Entry 7BOF (electron microscopy, 2.92 A resolution); this record covers chains A and F of the 12 polymer chains in the assembly.

[Chain A]
Molecule: 16S rRNA
Source organism: Escherichia coli (strain K12)
Sequence (1542 nucleotides; each row starts with the number of its first residue):
     1 AAAUUGAAGA GUUUGAUCAU GGCUCAGAUU GAACGCUGGC GGCAGGCCUA ACACAUGCAA
    61 GUCGAACGGU AACAGGAAGA AGCUUGCUUC UUUGCUGACG AGUGGCGGAC GGGUGAGUAA
   121 UGUCUGGGAA ACUGCCUGAU GGAGGGGGAU AACUACUGGA AACGGUAGCU AAUACCGCAU
   181 AACGUCGCAA GACCAAAGAG GGGGACCUUC GGGCCUCUUG CCAUCGGAUG UGCCCAGAUG
   241 GGAUUAGCUA GUAGGUGGGG UAACGGCUCA CCUAGGCGAC GAUCCCUAGC UGGUCUGAGA
   301 GGAUGACCAG CCACACUGGA ACUGAGACAC GGUCCAGACU CCUACGGGAG GCAGCAGUGG
   361 GGAAUAUUGC ACAAUGGGCG CAAGCCUGAU GCAGCCAUGC CGCGUGUAUG AAGAAGGCCU
   421 UCGGGUUGUA AAGUACUUUC AGCGGGGAGG AAGGGAGUAA AGUUAAUACC UUUGCUCAUU
   481 GACGUUACCC GCAGAAGAAG CACCGGCUAA CUCCGUGCCA GCAGCCXCGG UAAUACGGAG
   541 GGUGCAAGCG UUAAUCGGAA UUACUGGGCG UAAAGCGCAC GCAGGCGGUU UGUUAAGUCA
   601 GAUGUGAAAU CCCCGGGCUC AACCUGGGAA CUGCAUCUGA UACUGGCAAG CUUGAGUCUC
   661 GUAGAGGGGG GUAGAAUUCC AGGUGUAGCG GUGAAAUGCG UAGAGAUCUG GAGGAAUACC
   721 GGUGGCGAAG GCGGCCCCCU GGACGAAGAC UGACGCUCAG GUGCGAAAGC GUGGGGAGCA
   781 AACAGGAUUA GAUACCCUGG UAGUCCACGC CGUAAACGAU GUCGACUUGG AGGUUGUGCC
   841 CUUGAGGCGU GGCUUCCGGA GCUAACGCGU UAAGUCGACC GCCUGGGGAG UACGGCCGCA
   901 AGGUUAAAAC UCAAAUGAAU UGACGGGGGC CCGCACAAGC GGUGGAGCAU GUGGUUUAAU
   961 UCGAUGXAAC GCGAAGAACC UUACCUGGUC UUGACAUCCA CGGAAGUUUU CAGAGAUGAG
  1021 AAUGUGCCUU CGGGAACCGU GAGACAGGUG CUGCAUGGCU GUCGUCAGCU CGUGUUGUGA
  1081 AAUGUUGGGU UAAGUCCCGC AACGAGCGCA ACCCUUAUCC UUUGUUGCCA GCGGUCCGGC
  1141 CGGGAACUCA AAGGAGACUG CCAGUGAUAA ACUGGAGGAA GGUGGGGAUG ACGUCAAGUC
  1201 AUCAUGGCCC UUACGACCAG GGCUACACAC GUGCUACAAU GGCGCAUACA AAGAGAAGCG
  1261 ACCUCGCGAG AGCAAGCGGA CCUCAUAAAG UGCGUCGUAG UCCGGAUUGG AGUCUGCAAC
  1321 UCGACUCCAU GAAGUCGGAA UCGCUAGUAA UCGUGGAUCA GAAUGCCACG GUGAAUACGU
  1381 UCCCGGGCCU UGUACACACC GCCCGUXACA CCAUGGGAGU GGGUUGCAAA AGAAGUAGGU
  1441 AGCUUAACCU UCGGGAGGGC GCUUACCACU UUGUGAUUCA UGACUGGGGU GAAGUCGUAA
  1501 CAAGGUAACC GUAGGGGAAC CUGCGGUUGG AUCACCUCCU UA
Disordered / not traced: 931-1386, 1401-1407, 1495-1501, 1541-1542
Modified / non-standard residues: PSU (pseudouridine-5'-monophosphate) at position 516, G7M (N7-methyl-guanosine-5'-monophosphate) at position 527, 2MG (2N-methylguanosine-5'-monophosphate) at position 966, 5MC (5-methylcytidine-5'-monophosphate) at position 967, 2MG (2N-methylguanosine-5'-monophosphate) at position 1207, 4OC (4n,o2'-methylcytidine-5'-monophosphate) at position 1402, 5MC (5-methylcytidine-5'-monophosphate) at position 1407, UR3 (3-methyluridine-5'-monophoshate) at position 1498, 2MG (2N-methylguanosine-5'-monophosphate) at position 1516, MA6 (6N-dimethyladenosine-5'-monophoshate) at position 1518, MA6 (6N-dimethyladenosine-5'-monophoshate) at position 1519
Metal / ion sites: Mg2+ site 1 near U14 (its only coordinating residue here); Mg2+ site 2 near G21 (its only coordinating residue here); Mg2+ site 3: C48, G115; Mg2+ site 4 near A53 (its only coordinating residue here); Mg2+ site 5 near U56 (its only coordinating residue here); Mg2+ site 6: A59, U387; Mg2+ site 7 near A66 (its only coordinating residue here); Mg2+ site 8 near G100 (its only coordinating residue here); Mg2+ site 9: A109, G331; Mg2+ site 10 near G111 (its only coordinating residue here); Mg2+ site 11 near G113 (its only coordinating residue here); Mg2+ site 12: A116, G117, G289; 39 more Mg2+ sites not listed
What the authors report for this chain:
  - contacts within the chain: U921-A1534, A923-U1532, A1507-G1530 (pi stacking)

[Chain F]
Protein: 30S ribosomal protein S6
Source organism: Escherichia coli (strain K12)
Reference sequence: P02358 (RS6_ECOLI); residues 1-135 here = UniProt positions 1-135
Amino-acid sequence (135 residues; numbered 1 to 135; the number before each row is that of its first residue):
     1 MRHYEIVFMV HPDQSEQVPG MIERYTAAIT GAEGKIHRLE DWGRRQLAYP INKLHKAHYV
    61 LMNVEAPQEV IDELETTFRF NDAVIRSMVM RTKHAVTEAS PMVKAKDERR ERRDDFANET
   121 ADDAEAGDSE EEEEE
Disordered / not traced: 107-135
Swiss-Prot annotation at these positions:
  - modified residue: Lys93 (N6-acetyllysine)

[How chain A and chain F interact]
Pairs across the interface (18):
  U662(A) with Lys93(F), salt bridge to the phosphate
  A663(A) with Lys93(F), salt bridge to the phosphate
  G671(A) with Arg79(F), hydrogen bond to the sugar
  A673(A) with Arg86(F), hydrogen bond to the phosphate
  G674(A) with Tyr49(F), sugar contact; Arg86(F), salt bridge to the phosphate
  U709(A) with Lys53(F), hydrogen bond to the phosphate
  G710(A) with Lys53(F), salt bridge to the phosphate
  C736(A) with Met88(F), sugar contact; Val89(F), hydrogen bond to the sugar; Met90(F), phosphate contact
  C737(A) with Val89(F), sugar contact; Met90(F), phosphate contact; Arg91(F), hydrogen bond to the phosphate
  C738(A) with Arg2(F), salt bridge to the phosphate; Tyr4(F), hydrogen bond to the phosphate; Arg91(F), phosphate contact
  C739(A) with Arg2(F), salt bridge to the phosphate
Interface residues without a listed pair, chain A (12 interface residues in all): C735
Interface residues without a listed pair, chain F (12 interface residues in all): Gln68

[In short]
Chain A and chain F each contribute 12 residues to their interface, with 6 hydrogen bonds and 6 salt bridges.
Among the polar pairs are G671(A)-Arg79(F), C736(A)-Val89(F) and A673(A)-Arg86(F). C48(A) and G115(A)
coordinate Mg2+ site 3. The paper reports contacts within the chain involving U921(A), A1534(A) and A923(A)
among others.
Chain A is 16S rRNA and chain F is 30S ribosomal protein S6, both from Escherichia coli (strain K12); the
structure, Bacterial 30S ribosomal subunit assembly complex state I (body domain), was determined by electron
microscopy, deposited together with 7AF3, 7AF5, 7AF8, 7AFA, 7AFD, 7AFH and 17 further entries.
